Entry 3KPN (X-ray diffraction, 2.00 A resolution); this record covers chains A and B of the 3 polymer chains in the assembly.

== Chain A ==
Name: MHC class I antigen
Source organism: Homo sapiens
UniProt: Q2L6G2 (Q2L6G2_HUMAN); residues 1-276 here correspond to UniProt positions 25-300 (UniProt number = residue number + 24)
Chain sequence (276 residues; each row starts with the number of its first residue):
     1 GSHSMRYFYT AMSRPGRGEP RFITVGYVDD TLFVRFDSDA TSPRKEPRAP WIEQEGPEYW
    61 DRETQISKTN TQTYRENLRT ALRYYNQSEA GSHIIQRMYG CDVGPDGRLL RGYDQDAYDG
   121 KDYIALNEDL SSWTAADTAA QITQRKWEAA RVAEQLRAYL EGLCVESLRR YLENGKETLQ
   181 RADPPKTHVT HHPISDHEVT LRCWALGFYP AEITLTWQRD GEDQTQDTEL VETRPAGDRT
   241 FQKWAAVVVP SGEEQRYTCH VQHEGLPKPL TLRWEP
Disulfide bonds: Cys101-Cys164, Cys203-Cys259
From the paper describing this entry:
  - specificity-determining residues: Leu156 (proposed by the authors, not directly observed)

== Chain B ==
Name: Beta-2-microglobulin
Source organism: Homo sapiens
UniProt: P61769 (B2MG_HUMAN); residues 1-99 here correspond to UniProt positions 21-119 (UniProt number = residue number + 20)
Chain sequence (99 residues; row label = number of the first residue in the row):
     1 IQRTPKIQVY SRHPAENGKS NFLNCYVSGF HPSDIEVDLL KNGERIEKVE HSDLSFSKDW
    61 SFYLLYYTEF TPTEKDEYAC RVNHVTLSQP KIVKWDRDM
Disulfide bonds: Cys25-Cys80
Swiss-Prot annotation at these positions:
  - modified residue: Gln2 (Pyrrolidone carboxylic acid)
  - glycosylation: Ile1 (N-linked (Glc) (glycation) isoleucine), Lys19 (N-linked (Glc) (glycation) lysine), Lys41 (N-linked (Glc) (glycation) lysine), Lys48 (N-linked (Glc) (glycation) lysine), Lys58 (N-linked (Glc) (glycation) lysine), Lys91 (N-linked (Glc) (glycation) lysine), Lys94 (N-linked (Glc) (glycation) lysine)

== How chain A and chain B interact ==
Contacting residue pairs (54):
  Phe8(A) with Phe56(B), hydrophobic
  Tyr9(A) with Phe56(B)
  Thr10(A) with Phe56(B); Phe62(B)
  Val25(A) with Asp53(B); Leu54(B); Ser55(B)
  Tyr27(A) with Ser55(B), hydrogen bond; Tyr63(B)
  Leu32(A) with Asp53(B)
  Arg35(A) with Asp53(B), salt bridge
  Arg48(A) with Asp53(B), salt bridge
  Ile94(A) with Pro32(B), hydrophobic; Ser33(B)
  Gln96(A) with His31(B), hydrogen bond; Phe56(B); Trp60(B), hydrogen bond (side chain-backbone); Phe62(B)
  Arg97(A) with Phe56(B)
  Met98(A) with Phe56(B), hydrophobic; Lys58(B); Trp60(B), hydrophobic
  Gln115(A) with Trp60(B)
  Asp116(A) with Trp60(B)
  Ala117(A) with Trp60(B), hydrophobic
  Asp119(A) with His31(B)
  Gly120(A) with Arg3(B), hydrogen bond (backbone-side chain); His31(B)
  Asp122(A) with Trp60(B), hydrogen bond
  His192(A) with Asp98(B)
  Arg202(A) with Asp98(B), hydrogen bond (side chain-backbone); Met99(B)
  Trp204(A) with Asp98(B); Met99(B)
  Val231(A) with Gln8(B)
  Glu232(A) with Lys6(B); Gln8(B), hydrogen bond (backbone-side chain); Ser28(B), hydrogen bond
  Thr233(A) with Tyr26(B)
  Arg234(A) with Gln8(B), hydrogen bond; Tyr10(B); Tyr26(B); Met99(B), hydrogen bond (side chain-backbone)
  Pro235(A) with Tyr10(B), hydrogen bond (backbone-side chain); Asn24(B); Tyr26(B)
  Ala236(A) with Arg12(B), hydrogen bond (backbone-side chain); Asn24(B), hydrogen bond (backbone-side chain)
  Gly237(A) with Arg12(B), hydrogen bond (backbone-side chain)
  Asp238(A) with Arg12(B)
  Gln242(A) with Tyr10(B); Ser11(B), hydrogen bond (side chain-backbone); Arg12(B), hydrogen bond (side chain-backbone)
  Trp244(A) with Met99(B), hydrogen bond (side chain-backbone)
Other interface residues (no listed pair), chain A (34 interface residues in all): Met12, Arg17, Ile23
Other interface residues (no listed pair), chain B (26 interface residues in all): His13, Asp34, Ser57, Leu65

== In short ==
The interface between chain A and chain B involves 34 residues on one side and 26 on the other; the contacts
include 17 hydrogen bonds and 2 salt bridges. Polar contacts include Arg35(A)-Asp53(B), Arg48(A)-Asp53(B) and
Tyr27(A)-Ser55(B). The paper reports the specificity determinant Leu156(A).
Chain A is MHC class I antigen and chain B is Beta-2-microglobulin, both from Homo sapiens; the structure,
Crystal Structure of HLA B*4403 in complex with EEYLQAFTY a self peptide from the ABCD3 protein, was
determined by X-ray diffraction, deposited together with 3KPL, 3KPM, 3KPO, 3KPP and 3KPQ.
